PDB entry 6YSQ | X-ray diffraction, 3.30 A resolution | chains A and C of the 4 polymer chains in the assembly

Chain A:
Molecule: Complement C4 beta chain
Organism: Homo sapiens
Notes: fragment: Acidic complement C4, C3 and PZP-like alpha-2-macroglobulin domain-containing protein 2
Reference sequence: P0C0L4 (CO4A_HUMAN); residues 20-675 here = UniProt positions 20-675
Chain sequence (656 residues; each row starts with the number of its first residue):
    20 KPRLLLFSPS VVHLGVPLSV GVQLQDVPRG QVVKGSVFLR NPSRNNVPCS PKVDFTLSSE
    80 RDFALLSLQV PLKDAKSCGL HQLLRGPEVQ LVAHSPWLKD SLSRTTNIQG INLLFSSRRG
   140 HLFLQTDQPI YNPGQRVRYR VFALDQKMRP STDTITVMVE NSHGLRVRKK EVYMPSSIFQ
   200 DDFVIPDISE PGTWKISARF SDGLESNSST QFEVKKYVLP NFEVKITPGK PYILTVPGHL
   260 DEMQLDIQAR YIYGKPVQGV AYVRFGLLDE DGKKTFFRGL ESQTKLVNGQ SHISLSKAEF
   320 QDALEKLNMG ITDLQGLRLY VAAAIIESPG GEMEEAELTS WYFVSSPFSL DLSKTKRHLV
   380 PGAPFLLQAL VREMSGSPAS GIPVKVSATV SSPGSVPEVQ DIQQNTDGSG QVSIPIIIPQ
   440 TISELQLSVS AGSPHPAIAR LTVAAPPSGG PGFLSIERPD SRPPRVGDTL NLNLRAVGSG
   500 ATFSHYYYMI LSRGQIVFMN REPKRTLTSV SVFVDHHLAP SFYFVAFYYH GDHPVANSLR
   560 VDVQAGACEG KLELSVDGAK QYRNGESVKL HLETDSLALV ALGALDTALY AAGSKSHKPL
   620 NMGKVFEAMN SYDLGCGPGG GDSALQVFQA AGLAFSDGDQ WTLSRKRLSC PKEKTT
Not modelled in the structure: 671-675
Disulfide bonds: C68-C97, C635-C669
Covalent attachments: N-acetylglucosamine (NAG) linked to N226
Curated features (UniProtKB/Swiss-Prot):
  - glycosylation: N226 (N-linked (GlcNAc...) asparagine)
  - natural variant: S347 (S347Y: In allotype C4A3a, allotype C4A6), V418 (V418A: In allotype C4A4), R477 (R477W: In allotype C4A6)

Chain C:
Molecule: Complement C4-A alpha chain
Organism: Homo sapiens
Reference sequence: P0C0L4 (CO4A_HUMAN); residue numbers follow UniProt; this construct covers 757-1446
Chain sequence (690 residues; numbered 757 to 1446; the number before each row is that of its first residue):
   757 ALEILQEEDL IDEDDIPVRS FFPENWLWRV ETVDRFQILT LWLPDSLTTW EIHGLSLSKT
   817 KGLCVATPVQ LRVFREFHLH LRLPMSVRRF EQLELRPVLY NYLDKNLTVS VHVSPVEGLC
   877 LAGGGGLAQQ VLVPAGSARP VAFSVVPTAA AAVSLKVVAR GSFEFPVGDA VSKVLQIEKE
   937 GAIHREELVY ELNPLDHRGR TLEIPGNSDP NMIPDGDFNS YVRVTASDPL DTLGSEGALS
   997 PGGVASLLRL PRGCGEETMI YLAPTLAASR YLDKTEQWST LPPETKDHAV DLIQKGYMRI
  1057 QQFRKADGSY AAWLSRDSST WLTAFVLKVL SLAQEQVGGS PEKLQETSNW LLSQQQADGS
  1117 FQDPCPVLDR SMQGGLVGND ETVALTAFVT IALHHGLAVF QDEGAEPLKQ RVEASISKAN
  1177 SFLGEKASAG LLGAHAAAIT AYALSLTKAP VDLLGVAHNN LMAMAQETGD NLYWGSVTGS
  1237 QSNAVSPTPA PRNPSDPMPQ APALWIETTA YALLHLLLHE GKAEMADQAS AWLTRQGSFQ
  1297 GGFRSTQDTV IALDALSAYW IASHTTEERG LNVTLSSTGR NGFKSHALQL NNRQIRGLEE
  1357 ELQFSLGSKI NVKVGGNSKG TLKVLRTYNV LDMKNTTCQD LQIEVTVKGH VEYTMEANED
  1417 YEDYEYDELP AKDDPDAPLQ PVTPLQLFEG
Not modelled in the structure: 1231-1255, 1415-1446
Covalent attachments: N-acetylglucosamine (NAG) linked to N862
Construct notes: variant E1013 (Gln in P0C0L4), S1201 (Thr in P0C0L4)
Curated features (UniProtKB/Swiss-Prot):
  - modified residue: S918 (Phosphoserine), Y1417 (Sulfotyrosine), Y1420 (Sulfotyrosine), Y1422 (Sulfotyrosine)
  - glycosylation: N862 (N-linked (GlcNAc...) asparagine), T1244 (O-linked (GalNAc...) threonine), N1328 (N-linked (GlcNAc...) (complex) asparagine), N1391 (N-linked (GlcNAc...) asparagine)
  - natural variant: D1073 (D1073G: In allotype C4A1, allotype C4A2), N1176 (N1176S: In allotype C4A1), S1201 (T1201S: In allotype C4A4; this construct carries the variant), V1207 (V1207A: In allotype C4A1, allotype C4A13), L1210 (L1210R: In allotype C4A1, allotype C4A13), S1286 (S1286A: In allotype C4A1, allotype C4A3a, allotype C4A6)

How chain A and chain C interact:
Disulfides between the chains: C567(A)-C820(C)
Residue-residue contacts (218; chain A residue first):
  R59(A) with P1039(C), hydrogen bond (side chain-backbone); K1042(C); D1043(C), salt bridge
  S62(A) with D1029(C)
  N64(A) with E1091(C); Q1092(C), hydrogen bond
  N65(A) with D1043(C), hydrogen bond
  L102(A) with E1032(C)
  L103(A) with E1032(C), hydrogen bond (backbone-side chain); H1320(C)
  R104(A) with T1031(C), hydrogen bond (side chain-backbone); Q1033(C); W1316(C)
  E107(A) with S1035(C), hydrogen bond
  Q109(A) with W1034(C), hydrogen bond (side chain-backbone); P1039(C)
  T125(A) with E1040(C); D1043(C); H1044(C)
  I127(A) with E1040(C); D1043(C)
  Q128(A) with E1040(C)
  G129(A) with P1039(C); E1040(C)
  I130(A) with P1039(C)
  N131(A) with W1034(C); S1035(C), hydrogen bond (side chain-backbone); L1037(C), hydrogen bond (side chain-backbone); P1039(C)
  F142(A) with L819(C), hydrophobic
  Q144(A) with H809(C)
  T145(A) with W784(C)
  D146(A) with N781(C), hydrogen bond
  Q147(A) with E780(C), hydrogen bond
  Q154(A) with E780(C), hydrogen bond
  R157(A) with N781(C); W784(C)
  R159(A) with W784(C); R785(C); V786(C); H809(C)
  F161(A) with L811(C), hydrophobic
  L163(A) with L813(C), hydrophobic; L819(C), hydrophobic
  M167(A) with G818(C)
  R168(A) with K815(C); T816(C), hydrogen bond (side chain-backbone); K817(C); G818(C)
  P169(A) with S814(C); K815(C)
  E179(A) with I1351(C)
  N180(A) with E1355(C), hydrogen bond
  H182(A) with R979(C); R1352(C), hydrogen bond (backbone-side chain)
  G183(A) with R1352(C)
  L184(A) with R979(C); G1353(C); L1354(C)
  R185(A) with I1351(C); G1353(C), hydrogen bond (backbone-backbone); L1354(C); E1355(C), hydrogen bond (backbone-backbone)
  V186(A) with E1355(C)
  Q199(A) with W784(C); V786(C)
  P205(A) with Y977(C)
  I207(A) with R941(C), hydrogen bond (backbone-side chain); T1383(C)
  K235(A) with M841(C)
  Y236(A) with E780(C), hydrogen bond
  V237(A) with R838(C); L839(C)
  L238(A) with R838(C)
  P239(A) with R838(C)
  N240(A) with H836(C); Y856(C)
  Y270(A) with Y856(C); Y858(C)
  I271(A) with T804(C); T805(C)
  Y272(A) with L803(C); T804(C); R828(C); V829(C); F830(C), hydrophobic; H834(C); Y858(C), hydrogen bond
  K274(A) with F830(C); Y858(C)
  E346(A) with Y856(C), hydrogen bond
  P348(A) with R852(C), hydrogen bond (backbone-side chain); A894(C); P896(C)
  G349(A) with R852(C), hydrogen bond (backbone-side chain); V854(C)
  E351(A) with R838(C), salt bridge
  E353(A) with R838(C), salt bridge
  C567(A) with C820(C), disulfide
  E568(A) with K817(C)
  G569(A) with K817(C)
  K570(A) with C820(C)
  L571(A) with G810(C); L811(C); S812(C); C820(C); A822(C)
  L573(A) with I808(C); H809(C); G810(C); A822(C), hydrophobic; V825(C)
  V575(A) with L827(C), hydrophobic
  K579(A) with Q826(C); R828(C)
  Q580(A) with F830(C)
  Y581(A) with L827(C), hydrophobic; R828(C); V829(C); F830(C), hydrogen bond (backbone-backbone)
  R582(A) with L799(C); F830(C); R831(C), hydrogen bond (side chain-backbone); E832(C), salt bridge
  N583(A) with R775(C); P800(C); D801(C); R831(C)
  G584(A) with W798(C); L799(C), hydrogen bond (backbone-backbone)
  E585(A) with L797(C); W798(C); L799(C), hydrogen bond (backbone-backbone)
  S586(A) with L797(C); W798(C)
  V587(A) with L795(C); T796(C); L797(C), hydrogen bond (backbone-backbone); L799(C), hydrophobic
  K588(A) with I794(C); L795(C); T796(C), hydrogen bond
  L589(A) with Q793(C); I794(C); L795(C), hydrogen bond (backbone-backbone)
  H590(A) with F792(C); Q793(C); I794(C)
  L591(A) with V789(C), hydrophobic; R791(C); F792(C); Q793(C), hydrogen bond (backbone-backbone); L795(C), hydrophobic
  E592(A) with R791(C); F792(C)
  T593(A) with V789(C); R791(C), hydrogen bond (backbone-backbone); S812(C)
  S595(A) with V789(C); R791(C); T816(C), hydrogen bond
  L596(A) with V789(C); D790(C); S814(C); K815(C)
  A597(A) with E787(C); T788(C); V789(C), hydrogen bond (backbone-backbone); S812(C); L813(C); S814(C)
  L598(A) with V786(C), hydrophobic; E787(C); T788(C); L811(C); S812(C); L813(C), hydrogen bond (backbone-backbone); K815(C)
  V599(A) with R785(C); V786(C); E787(C), hydrogen bond (backbone-backbone); V789(C), hydrophobic; L811(C)
  A600(A) with G810(C); L811(C), hydrogen bond (backbone-backbone)
  L601(A) with L783(C); W784(C); R785(C), hydrogen bond (backbone-backbone); L795(C), hydrophobic; H809(C); G810(C)
  G602(A) with W782(C); L783(C), hydrogen bond (backbone-backbone); E807(C); I808(C); H809(C), hydrogen bond (backbone-backbone)
  A603(A) with N781(C); W782(C), hydrogen bond (backbone-backbone); L783(C), hydrophobic; W806(C); E807(C); I808(C), hydrophobic
  L604(A) with N781(C); W806(C); E807(C), hydrogen bond (backbone-backbone)
  D605(A) with E780(C), hydrogen bond (backbone-backbone); T804(C), hydrogen bond; T805(C); W806(C)
  T606(A) with T805(C), hydrogen bond (side chain-backbone); E807(C)
  L608(A) with E780(C)
  Y609(A) with E807(C), hydrogen bond
  L619(A) with L811(C), hydrophobic
  N620(A) with V821(C)
  M621(A) with L819(C); V821(C)
  W660(A) with P1038(C)
Interface residues without a listed pair, chain A (114 interface residues in all): P61, V111, K118, T124, Y158, M177, S196, I197, R218, L223, G273, P275, G350, M352, S574, D594, A607, V624, G657, L662, S663
Interface residues without a listed pair, chain C (96 interface residues in all): F974, V980, T981, T1036, V1046, D1047, I1317, Q1350

Summary:
114 residues of chain A face 96 of chain C across their interface, with 1 disulfide bond, 46 hydrogen bonds
and 4 salt bridges. Among the polar pairs are R59(A)-D1043(C), E351(A)-R838(C) and E353(A)-R838(C).
N-acetylglucosamine is covalently linked to N226(A). N-acetylglucosamine is covalently linked to N862(C).
Here chain A is Complement C4 beta chain and chain C is Complement C4-A alpha chain, both from Homo sapiens.
Entry 6YSQ (The hC4Nb8 complement inhibitory nanobody in complex with C4b) was determined by X-ray
diffraction.
